Entry 4I50 (X-ray diffraction, 2.30 A resolution); this record covers chains C and E of the 6 polymer chains in the assembly.

Chain C:
Name: Tubulin alpha-1B chain
Source organism: Bos taurus
UniProtKB: P81947 (TBA1B_BOVIN); numbering as in UniProt (aligned over 1-451)
Sequence (451 residues; numbered 1 to 451; the number before each row is that of its first residue):
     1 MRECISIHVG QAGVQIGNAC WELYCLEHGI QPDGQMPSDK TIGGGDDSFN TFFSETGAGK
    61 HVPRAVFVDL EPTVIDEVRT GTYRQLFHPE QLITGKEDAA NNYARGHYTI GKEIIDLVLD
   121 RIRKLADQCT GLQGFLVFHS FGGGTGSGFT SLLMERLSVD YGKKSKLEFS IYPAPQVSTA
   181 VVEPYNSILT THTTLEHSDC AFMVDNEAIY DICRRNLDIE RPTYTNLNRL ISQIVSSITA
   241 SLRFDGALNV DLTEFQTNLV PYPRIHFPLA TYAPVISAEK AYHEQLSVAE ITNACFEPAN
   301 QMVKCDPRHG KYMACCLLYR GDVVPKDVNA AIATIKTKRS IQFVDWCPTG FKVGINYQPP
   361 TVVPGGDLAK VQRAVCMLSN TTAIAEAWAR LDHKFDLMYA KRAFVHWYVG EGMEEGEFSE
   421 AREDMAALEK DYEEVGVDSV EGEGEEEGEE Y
Not modelled in the structure: 441-451
Bound ions: Ca2+: Asp39, Thr41, Gly44, Glu55
Ligand contacts: GTP (guanosine-5'-triphosphate): Gly10, Gln11, Ala12, Gln15, Ile16, Asp69, Asp98, Ala99, Ala100, Asn101, Ser140, Gly142, Gly143, Gly144, Thr145, Gly146, Ile171, Pro173, Val177, Ser178, Thr179, Glu183, Asn206, Tyr224, Leu227, Asn228, Ile231

Chain E:
Name: Stathmin-4
Source organism: Rattus norvegicus
UniProtKB: P63043 (STMN4_RAT); residues 3-145 here correspond to UniProt positions 47-189 (UniProt number = residue number + 44)
Sequence (143 residues; numbered 3 to 145; the number before each row is that of its first residue):
     3 MADMEVIELN KCTSGQSFEV ILKPPSFDGV PEFNASLPRR RDPSLEEIQK KLEAAEERRK
    63 YQEAELLKHL AEKREHEREV IQKAIEENNN FIKMAKEKLA QKMESNKENR EAHLAAMLER
   123 LQEKDKHAEE VRKNKELKEE ASR
Not modelled in the structure: 3-5, 29-43, 144-145
Construct notes: cloning artifact (3-4)
Curated features (UniProtKB/Swiss-Prot):
  - modified residue: Ser46 (Phosphoserine)

Chain C / chain E interface:
Residue-residue contacts (33):
  His107(C) - Lys104(E)
  His107(C) - Met105(E)
  Tyr108(C) - Lys104(E)
  Tyr108(C) - Met105(E)  hydrophobic
  Tyr108(C) - Asn108(E)
  Thr109(C) - Arg112(E)
  Lys112(C) - Met105(E)
  Glu155(C) - Lys100(E)  salt bridge
  Glu155(C) - Leu101(E)
  Glu155(C) - Lys104(E)  salt bridge
  Arg156(C) - Leu101(E)
  Ser158(C) - Phe93(E)
  Ser158(C) - Ile94(E)
  Val159(C) - Ile94(E)
  Val159(C) - Lys98(E)
  Gly162(C) - Asn90(E)
  Gly162(C) - Phe93(E)
  Gly162(C) - Ile94(E)
  Lys163(C) - Asn90(E)  hydrogen bond (backbone-side chain)
  Lys163(C) - Phe93(E)
  Thr193(C) - Lys104(E)
  Glu196(C) - Lys100(E)  salt bridge
  His197(C) - Lys100(E)
  Val409(C) - His115(E)  hydrogen bond (backbone-side chain)
  Gly410(C) - Arg112(E)
  Glu411(C) - Asn108(E)
  Glu411(C) - Arg112(E)  salt bridge
  Gly412(C) - Asn108(E)
  Gly412(C) - Asn111(E)  hydrogen bond (backbone-side chain)
  Gly412(C) - Arg112(E)
  Met413(C) - Asn108(E)
  Glu414(C) - Ser107(E)  hydrogen bond
  Glu414(C) - Asn111(E)  hydrogen bond
Also at the interface, not in a pair above, chain C (21 interface residues in all): Leu152, Glu417
Also at the interface, not in a pair above, chain E (14 interface residues in all): Ala97

Overview:
The interface between chain C and chain E involves 21 residues on one side and 14 on the other, with 5
hydrogen bonds and 4 salt bridges. Among the polar pairs are Glu155(C)-Lys100(E), Glu155(C)-Lys104(E) and
Glu196(C)-Lys100(E). Bound to chain C: GTP.
Here chain C is Tubulin alpha-1B chain (Bos taurus) and chain E is Stathmin-4 (Rattus norvegicus). Entry 4I50
(Crystal structure of tubulin-stathmin-TTL-Epothilone A complex) was determined by X-ray diffraction together
with 4I4T and 4I55 from the same study.
